PDB entry 4OI7 | X-ray diffraction, 3.10 A resolution | chains A and E of the 4 polymer chains in the assembly

Chain A:
Molecule: Advanced glycosylation end product-specific receptor
Source organism: Homo sapiens
UniProt: Q15109 (RAGE_HUMAN); residue numbers follow UniProt; this construct covers 23-237
Chain sequence (223 residues; numbered 19 to 241; the number before each row is that of its first residue):
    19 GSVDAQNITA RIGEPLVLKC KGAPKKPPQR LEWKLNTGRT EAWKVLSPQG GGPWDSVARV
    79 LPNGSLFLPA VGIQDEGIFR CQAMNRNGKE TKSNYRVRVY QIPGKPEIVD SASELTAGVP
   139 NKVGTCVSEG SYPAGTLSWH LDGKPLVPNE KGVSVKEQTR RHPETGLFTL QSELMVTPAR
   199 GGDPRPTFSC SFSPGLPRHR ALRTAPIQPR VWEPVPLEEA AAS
Not modelled in the structure: 19-22, 234-241
Disulfide bonds: Cys38-Cys99, Cys144-Cys208
Construct notes: expression tag (19-22, 238-241)
From the paper describing this entry:
  - binding site for the 22-nt DNA strand (chain E): Lys37, Lys39, Lys43, Lys123, Arg218

Chain E:
Molecule: 22-nt DNA strand
Sequence (22 nucleotides; numbered 1 to 22; the number before each row is that of its first residue):
     1 CTGCAACGAT GCTACGAACG TG

Interface between chain A and chain E:
Residue-residue contacts - 6 pairs, chain A then chain E:
  Lys37(A) - DG8(E)  salt bridge to the phosphate
  Lys39(A) - DA9(E)  salt bridge to the phosphate
  Gly40(A) - DG8(E)  phosphate contact
  Lys43(A) - DC7(E)  salt bridge to the phosphate
  Lys123(A) - DC19(E)  salt bridge to the phosphate
  Lys123(A) - DG20(E)  salt bridge to the phosphate
Also at the interface, not in a pair above, chain A (6 interface residues in all): Gln24
Also at the interface, not in a pair above, chain E (6 interface residues in all): DT10

Overview:
The chain A/chain E interface involves 6 residues from each chain, with 5 salt bridges. Polar contacts include
Lys37(A)-DG8(E), Lys39(A)-DA9(E) and Lys43(A)-DC7(E). The paper reports a binding site for the 22-nt DNA
strand (chain E) at Lys37(A), Lys39(A) and Lys43(A) among others.
Chain A is Advanced glycosylation end product-specific receptor (Homo sapiens) and chain E is a 22-nt DNA
strand; the structure, RAGE recognizes nucleic acids and promotes inflammatory responses to DNA, was
determined by X-ray diffraction together with 4OI8 from the same study.
